Entry 1J5E (X-ray diffraction, 3.05 A resolution); this record covers chains A and T of the 21 polymer chains in the assembly.

Chain A:
Molecule: 16S ribosomal RNA
From: Thermus thermophilus
Sequence (1522 nucleotides; each row starts with the number of its first residue; note: 42 numbers in that range are skipped by the numbering (no residue carries them; nothing is unmodelled there); a row labelled like 190A-190L holds insertion residues (190A, then the next letters in order); numbering starts at 0):
     0 UUUGUUGGAG AGUUUGAUCC UGGCUCAGGG UGAACGCUGG CGGCGUGCCU AAGACAUGCA
    60 AGUCGUGCGG G
    73 CCGCGGGGUU UU
    88 ACUCCG
    95 UGGUC
   101 AGCGGCGGAC GGGUGAGUAA CGCGUGGGU
  129A G
   130 ACCUACCCGG AAGAGGGGGA CAACCCGGGG AAACUCGGGC UAAUCCCCCA UGUGGACCCG
   190 C
190A-190L CCCUUGGGGUGU
   191 GUCCAAAGGG CUUU
   216 GCCCGCUUCC GGAUGGGCCC GCGUCCCAUC AGCUAGUUGG UGGGGUAAUG GCCCACCAAG
   276 GCGACGACGG GUAGCCGGUC UGAGAGGAUG GCCGGCCACA GGGGCACUGA GACACGGGCC
   336 CCACUCCUAC GGGAGGCAGC AGUUAGGAAU CUUCCGCAAU GGGCGCAAGC CUGACGGAGC
   396 GACGCCGCUU GGAGGAAGAA GCCCUUCGGG GUGUAAACUC CUGAA
   442 CCCGGGACGA AACCCCCGAC GA
   474 GGGGACUGAC GGUACCGGG
   494 GUAAUAGCGC CGGCCAACUC CGUGCCAGCA GCCGCGGUAA UACGGAGGGC GCGAGCGUUA
   554 CCCGGAUUCA CUGGGCGUAA AGGGCGUGUA GGCGGCCUGG GGCGUCCCAU GUGAAAGACC
   614 ACGGCUCAAC CGUGGGGGAG CGUGGGAUAC GCUCAGGCUA GACGGUGGGA GAGGGUGGUG
   674 GAAUUCCCGG AGUAGCGGUG AAAUGCGCAG AUACCGGGAG GAACGCCGAU GGCGAAGGCA
   734 GCCACCUGGU CCACCCGUGA CGCUGAGGCG CGAAAGCGUG GGGAGCAAAC CGGAUUAGAU
   794 ACCCGGGUAG UCCACGCCCU AAACGAUGCG CGCUAGGUCU CUGGGUCU
   848 CCUGGGGGCC GAAGCUAACG CGUUAAGCGC GCCGCCUGGG GAGUACGGCC GCAAGGCUGA
   908 AACUCAAAGG AAUUGACGGG GGCCCGCACA AGCGGUGGAG CAUGUGGUUU AAUUCGAAGC
   968 AACGCGAAGA ACCUUACCAG GCCUUGACAU GCUAGG
 1003A G
  1004 AACCCGGGUG AAAGCCUGGG GUGCCCC
1030A-1030D GCGA
  1031 GGGGAGCCCU AGCACAGGUG CUGCAUGGCC GUCGUCAGCU CGUGCCGUGA GGUGUUGGGU
  1091 UAAGUCCCGC AACGAGCGCA ACCCCCGCCG UUAGUUGCCA GCGGUUCGGC CGGGCACUCU
  1151 AACGGGACUG CCCGCGAAA
  1171 GCGGGAGGAA GGAGGGGACG ACGUCUGGUC AGCAUGGCCC UUACGGCCUG GGCGACACAC
  1231 GUGCUACAAU GCCCACUACA AAGCGAUGCC ACCCGGCAAC GGGGAGCUAA UCGCAAAAAG
  1291 GUGGGCCCAG UUCGGAUUGG GGUCUGCAAC CCGACCCCAU GAAGCCGGAA UCGCUAGUAA
  1351 UCGCGGAUCA G
 1361A C
  1362 CAUGCCGCGG UGAAUACGUU CCCGGGCCUU GUACACACCG CCCGUCACGC CAUGGGAGCG
  1422 GGCUCUACCC GAAGUCGCCG GG
  1446 AGCCUACGGG
  1459 CAGGCGCCGA GGGUAGGGCC CGUGACUGGG GCGAAGUCGU AACAAGGUAG CUGUACCGGA
  1519 AGGUGCGGCU GGAUCACCUC CUUUCU
Disordered / not traced: 0-4, 1535-1538

Chain T:
Molecule: 30S ribosomal protein S20
From: Thermus thermophilus
Sequence (106 residues; numbered 1 to 106; the number before each row is that of its first residue):
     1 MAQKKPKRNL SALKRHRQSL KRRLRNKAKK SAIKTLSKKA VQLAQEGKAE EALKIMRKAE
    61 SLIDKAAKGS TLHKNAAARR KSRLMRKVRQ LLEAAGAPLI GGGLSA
Disordered / not traced: 1-7
Differences from the reference sequence: conflict Val41 (Ile in 11125386)

How chain A and chain T interact:
Pairs across the interface (96):
  A60(A) - Leu10(T)  phosphate contact
  G61(A) - Leu10(T)  phosphate contact
  G102(A) - Arg17(T)  salt bridge to the phosphate
  C103(A) - Lys14(T)  phosphate contact
  C103(A) - Arg17(T)  salt bridge to the phosphate
  C103(A) - Lys21(T)  phosphate contact
  G104(A) - Lys14(T)  hydrogen bond to the base
  G104(A) - Gln18(T)  hydrogen bond to the phosphate
  G104(A) - Lys21(T)  salt bridge to the phosphate
  G105(A) - Arg22(T)  salt bridge to the phosphate
  C106(A) - Arg15(T)  base contact
  G107(A) - Arg15(T)  hydrogen bond to the base
  G108(A) - Arg15(T)  base contact
  C132(A) - Lys74(T)  hydrogen bond to the phosphate
  C132(A) - Asn75(T)  hydrogen bond to the phosphate
  U133(A) - Lys74(T)  salt bridge to the phosphate
  C175(A) - Arg25(T)  sugar contact
  C176(A) - Lys29(T)  salt bridge to the phosphate
  C177(A) - Lys65(T)  salt bridge to the phosphate
  C178(A) - Lys65(T)  salt bridge to the phosphate
  A185(A) - Glu60(T)  base contact
  A185(A) - Ala78(T)  phosphate contact
  A185(A) - Lys81(T)  hydrogen bond to the base
  C186(A) - Ala78(T)  sugar contact
  C186(A) - Lys81(T)  sugar contact
  C186(A) - Ser82(T)  hydrogen bond to the sugar
  C186(A) - Met85(T)  hydrogen bond to the sugar
  C187(A) - Ser82(T)  phosphate contact
  C187(A) - Met85(T)  sugar contact
  C187(A) - Arg86(T)  salt bridge to the phosphate
  C187(A) - Arg89(T)  hydrogen bond to the sugar
  C187(A) - Leu104(T)  base contact
  C187(A) - Ser105(T)  hydrogen bond to the base
  C188(A) - Arg86(T)  salt bridge to the phosphate
  C188(A) - Arg89(T)  hydrogen bond to the sugar
  C188(A) - Ser105(T)  hydrogen bond to the base
  G190K(A) - Ser105(T)  base contact
  U190L(A) - Ser105(T)  hydrogen bond to the base
  U190L(A) - Ala106(T)  base contact
  G191(A) - Met85(T)  base contact
  G191(A) - Gly101(T)  hydrogen bond to the sugar
  G191(A) - Gly102(T)  hydrogen bond to the sugar
  G191(A) - Gly103(T)  base contact
  G191(A) - Leu104(T)  base contact
  G191(A) - Ser105(T)  hydrogen bond to the base
  U192(A) - Arg57(T)  phosphate contact
  U192(A) - Glu60(T)  hydrogen bond to the sugar
  U192(A) - Gly102(T)  sugar contact
  U192(A) - Gly103(T)  sugar contact
  C193(A) - Arg57(T)  salt bridge to the phosphate
  C193(A) - Glu60(T)  sugar contact
  C193(A) - Ser61(T)  hydrogen bond to the phosphate
  C193(A) - Asp64(T)  hydrogen bond to the sugar
  C194(A) - Ser61(T)  hydrogen bond to the phosphate
  C194(A) - Asp64(T)  sugar contact
  C194(A) - Lys65(T)  phosphate contact
  C194(A) - Lys68(T)  hydrogen bond to the sugar
  A195(A) - Lys65(T)  phosphate contact
  A195(A) - Lys68(T)  hydrogen bond to the sugar
  U223(A) - Lys68(T)  sugar contact
  G259(A) - Arg83(T)  salt bridge to the phosphate
  G259(A) - Lys87(T)  salt bridge to the phosphate
  G260(A) - Arg83(T)  salt bridge to the phosphate
  U261(A) - Arg79(T)  salt bridge to the phosphate
  U261(A) - Arg83(T)  hydrogen bond to the base
  A262(A) - Lys74(T)  sugar contact
  A262(A) - Asn75(T)  hydrogen bond to the sugar
  A263(A) - Asn75(T)  phosphate contact
  A263(A) - Arg79(T)  salt bridge to the phosphate
  C322(A) - Arg23(T)  sugar contact
  U323(A) - Ser19(T)  sugar contact
  U323(A) - Arg22(T)  phosphate contact
  U323(A) - Arg23(T)  phosphate contact
  U323(A) - Asn26(T)  hydrogen bond to the phosphate
  G324(A) - Arg22(T)  salt bridge to the phosphate
  G324(A) - Asn26(T)  hydrogen bond to the phosphate
  G324(A) - Ser70(T)  hydrogen bond to the phosphate
  A325(A) - Ser70(T)  hydrogen bond to the phosphate
  A325(A) - Lys74(T)  phosphate contact
  G332(A) - Leu10(T)  phosphate contact
  G333(A) - His16(T)  hydrogen bond to the sugar
  U1436(A) - Arg23(T)  salt bridge to the phosphate
  G1438(A) - Lys34(T)  salt bridge to the phosphate
  C1439(A) - Lys38(T)  salt bridge to the phosphate
  G1453(A) - Leu36(T)  sugar contact
  G1453(A) - Lys39(T)  phosphate contact
  G1454(A) - Ala32(T)  phosphate contact
  G1454(A) - Thr35(T)  sugar contact
  G1454(A) - Lys39(T)  salt bridge to the phosphate
  G1455(A) - Ala28(T)  phosphate contact
  G1455(A) - Ser31(T)  hydrogen bond to the phosphate
  G1455(A) - Ala32(T)  phosphate contact
  G1455(A) - Thr35(T)  hydrogen bond to the phosphate
  C1459(A) - Lys27(T)  hydrogen bond to the phosphate
  C1459(A) - Ser31(T)  hydrogen bond to the phosphate
  A1460(A) - Lys27(T)  salt bridge to the phosphate
Other interface residues (no listed pair), chain A (49 interface residues in all): C131, C174, C1437
Other interface residues (no listed pair), chain T (52 interface residues in all): Ser11, Leu24, Lys58, His73, Ala76, Arg80

In short:
49 residues of chain A and 52 residues of chain T are in contact; the contacts include 33 hydrogen bonds and
22 salt bridges. Polar contacts include G104(A)-Lys14(T), G107(A)-Arg15(T) and A185(A)-Lys81(T).
Here chain A is 16S ribosomal RNA and chain T is 30S ribosomal protein S20, both from Thermus thermophilus.
Entry 1J5E (Structure of the Thermus thermophilus 30S Ribosomal Subunit) was determined by X-ray diffraction.
